4LBI - chains A and B of the 4 polymer chains in the assembly; structure by X-ray diffraction, 2.21 A resolution.

# Chain A (and B)
Name: 5-chloro-2-hydroxyhydroquinone dehydrochlorinase (TftG)
From: Burkholderia cepacia
Notes: chain B of this document is another copy of the same molecule, construct and numbering; everything in this record applies to it too
UniProtKB: Q45075 (Q45075_BURCE); residues 1-100 here = UniProt positions 1-100
Sequence (100 residues; each row starts with the number of its first residue):
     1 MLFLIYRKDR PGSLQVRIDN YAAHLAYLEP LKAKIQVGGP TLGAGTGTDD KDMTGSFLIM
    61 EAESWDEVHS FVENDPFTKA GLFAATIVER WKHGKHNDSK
Unresolved in the structure: 95-100
Modified residues: Mse1 (selenomethionine; parent Met); Mse53 (selenomethionine; parent Met); Mse60 (selenomethionine; parent Met)
What the authors report for this chain:
  - catalytic residues: Arg17, His24, Ser56, Asp75, His96, Asp98 (proposed by the authors, not directly observed)
  - catalytic residues: Asp9, Pro76 (by similarity / conservation)
  - mutagenesis - R17A, H24A, S56A, H96A: decreased catalytic activity
  - mutagenesis - H24A: decreased stability

# Interface between chain A and chain B
Pairs across the interface (6; chain A residue first):
  Pro11(A) - Gly43(B)
  Pro11(A) - Ala44(B)
  Gly12(A) - Ala44(B)
  Gly43(A) - Pro11(B)
  Ala44(A) - Pro11(B)
  Ala44(A) - Gly12(B)

# In short
The chain A/chain B interface involves 4 residues from each chain. The paper reports catalytic residues
Arg17(A), His24(A) and Ser56(A) among others; R17A, H24A and S56A of chain A, among others, reduce catalytic
activity.
Both chains are 5-chloro-2-hydroxyhydroquinone dehydrochlorinase (TftG) (Burkholderia cepacia). Entry 4LBI
(5-chloro-2-hydroxyhydroquinone dehydrochlorinase (TftG) from Burkholderia phenoliruptrix AC1100:
Selenomethionyl Apo-form) was determined by X-ray diffraction (same publication as 4LBH and 4LBP).
